4NZG - chains A and C of the 4 polymer chains in the assembly; structure by X-ray diffraction, 2.15 A resolution.

# Chain A (and C)
Protein: Integrase p46
Source organism: Moloney murine leukemia virus
Notes: chain C of this document is another copy of the same molecule, construct and numbering; everything in this record applies to it too
UniProtKB: P03355 (POL_MLVMS); residues 9-106 here correspond to UniProt positions 1338-1435 (UniProt number = residue number + 1329)
Sequence (100 residues; row label = number of the first residue in the row):
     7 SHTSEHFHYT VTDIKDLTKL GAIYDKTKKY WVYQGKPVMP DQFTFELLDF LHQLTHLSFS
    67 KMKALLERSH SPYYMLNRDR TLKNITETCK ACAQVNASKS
Unresolved in the structure: 7-11, 105-106
Differences from the reference sequence: expression tag (7-8)
Metal / ion sites: Zn2+: His58, His62, Cys95, Cys98

# Interface between chain A and chain C
Contacting residue pairs - 5 pairs, chain A then chain C:
  Leu60(A) with Leu60(C); Leu63(C), hydrophobic
  His76(A) with Pro78(C); Tyr79(C), hydrogen bond
  Tyr79(A) with His76(C), hydrogen bond
Interface residues without a listed pair, chain A (8 interface residues in all): Phe49, Phe56, Thr61, Leu71, Pro78
Interface residues without a listed pair, chain C (8 interface residues in all): Phe56, Thr61, Leu71

# Overview
Chain A and chain C each contribute 8 residues to their interface; the contacts include 2 hydrogen bonds. Its
one hydrogen-bonded contact is His76(A)-Tyr79(C). His58(A), His62(A), Cys95(A) and Cys98(A) form the Zn2+
site.
Both chains are Integrase p46 (Moloney murine leukemia virus). Entry 4NZG (Crystal Structure of the N-terminal
domain of Moloney murine leukemia virus integrase, Northeast Structural Genomics Consortium ...) was
determined by X-ray diffraction together with 3NNQ from the same study.
